6F33 - chain A; structure by X-ray diffraction, 3.00 A resolution.

== Chain A ==
Protein: Ectonucleotide pyrophosphatase/phosphodiesterase family member 3
Source organism: Rattus norvegicus
Notes: EC 3.1.4.1, 3.6.1.9
Reference sequence: P97675 (ENPP3_RAT); residue numbers follow UniProt; this construct covers 140-875
Amino-acid sequence (749 residues; row label = number of the first residue in the row):
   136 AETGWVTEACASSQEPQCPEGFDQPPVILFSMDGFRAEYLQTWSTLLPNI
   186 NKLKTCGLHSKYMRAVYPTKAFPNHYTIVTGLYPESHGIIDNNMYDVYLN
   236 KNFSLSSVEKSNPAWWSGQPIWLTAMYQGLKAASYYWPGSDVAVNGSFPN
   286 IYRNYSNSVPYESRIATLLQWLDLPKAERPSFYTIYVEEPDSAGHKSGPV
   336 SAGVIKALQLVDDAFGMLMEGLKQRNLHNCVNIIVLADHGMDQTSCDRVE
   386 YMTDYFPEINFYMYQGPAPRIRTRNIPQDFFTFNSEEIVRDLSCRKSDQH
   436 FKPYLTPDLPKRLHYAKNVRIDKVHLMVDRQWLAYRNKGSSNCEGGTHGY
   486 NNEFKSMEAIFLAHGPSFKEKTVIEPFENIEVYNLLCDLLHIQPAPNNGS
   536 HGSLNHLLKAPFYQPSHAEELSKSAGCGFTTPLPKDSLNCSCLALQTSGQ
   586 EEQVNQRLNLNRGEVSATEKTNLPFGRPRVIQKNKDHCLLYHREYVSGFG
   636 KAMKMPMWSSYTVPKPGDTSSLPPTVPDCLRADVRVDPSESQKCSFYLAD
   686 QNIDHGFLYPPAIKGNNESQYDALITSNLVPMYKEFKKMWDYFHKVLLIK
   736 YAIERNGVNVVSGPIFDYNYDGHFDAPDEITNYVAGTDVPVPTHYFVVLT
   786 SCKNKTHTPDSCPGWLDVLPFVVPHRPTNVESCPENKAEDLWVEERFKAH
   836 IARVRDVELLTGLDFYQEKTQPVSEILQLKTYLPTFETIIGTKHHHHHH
Disordered / not traced: 136-139, 147-150, 475-477, 561, 580-584, 872-884
Cystine bridges: C145-C191, C153-C365, C381-C478, C429-C818, C562-C623, C575-C679, C577-C664
Covalent attachments: N-acetylglucosamine (NAG) linked to N237, N280, N289, N533
Sequence notes: expression tag (136-139, 876-884); variant V201 (Met in P97675), N596 (Ser in P97675), R597 (Gly in P97675); conflict A206 (Thr in P97675)
Metal / ion sites: Zn2+ site 1: D168, D373, H374; Zn2+ site 2: D326, H330, H483 (together with AMPNPP); Ca2+: D752, N754, D756, H758, D760
Ligand contacts: AMPNPP (ZAN; 5'-O-[(S)-hydroxy{[(S)-hydroxy(phosphonooxy)phosphoryl]amino}phosphoryl]adenosine): D168, K205, A206, F207, N227, L240, K245, W272, P273, D276, Y290, N292, Y321, E323, D326, H330, H374, T482, H483
UniProt features mapped onto this chain:
  - binding site (Zn(2+)): D168, D326, H330, D373, H374, H483
  - binding site (ATP): K205, N227, D276, Y290
  - binding site (Ca(2+)): D752, N754, D756, H758, D760
  - glycosylation (N-linked (GlcNAc...) asparagine): N237, N280, N289, N533, N574, N594, N702, N789
  - natural variant: V201 (M201V: this construct carries the variant)
From the paper describing this entry:
  - binding site for AMPNPP: K205, N227, D276, T482
  - mutagenesis - T379V (10-fold), G480A/G481A/G484A: decreased catalytic activity

== Summary ==
Bound to chain A: AMPNPP. Covalently linked N-acetylglucosamine: at N237, N280, N289 and N533. Curated
annotation (UniProt) lists 6 Zn2+-binding residues, 4 ATP-binding residues and 5 Ca2+-binding residues. The
paper reports a binding site for AMPNPP at K205, N227 and D276 among others; T379V and G480A/G481A/G484A
reduce catalytic activity.
Chain A is Ectonucleotide pyrophosphatase/phosphodiesterase family member 3 (Rattus norvegicus); the
structure, Crystal structure of ectonucleotide phosphodiesterase/pyrophosphatase-3 (NPP3) in complex with
AMPNPP, was determined by X-ray diffraction, deposited together with 6F2T, 6F2V, 6F2Y and 6F30.
